5D9M - chain A; structure by X-ray diffraction, 1.90 A resolution.

== Chain A ==
Molecule: B-1,4-endoglucanase
Organism: Prevotella bryantii
UniProt: O06842 (O06842_PREBR); residues 2-353 here correspond to UniProt positions 573-924 (UniProt number = residue number + 571)
Chain sequence (353 residues; each row starts with the number of its first residue):
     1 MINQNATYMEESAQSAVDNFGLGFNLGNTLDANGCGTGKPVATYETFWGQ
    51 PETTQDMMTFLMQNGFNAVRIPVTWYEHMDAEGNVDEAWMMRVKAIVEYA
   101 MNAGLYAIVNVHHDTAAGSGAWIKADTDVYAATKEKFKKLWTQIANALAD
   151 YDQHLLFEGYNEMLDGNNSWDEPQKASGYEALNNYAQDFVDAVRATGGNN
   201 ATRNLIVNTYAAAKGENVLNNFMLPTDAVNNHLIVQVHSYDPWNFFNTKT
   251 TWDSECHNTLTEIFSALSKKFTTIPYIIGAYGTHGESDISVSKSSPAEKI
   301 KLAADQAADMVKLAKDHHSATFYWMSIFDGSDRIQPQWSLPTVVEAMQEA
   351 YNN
Disordered / not traced: 1-6, 353
Differences from the reference sequence: initiating methionine (1); engineered mutation Ala280 (Glu851 in O06842)
Reported in the primary citation:
  - binding site for alpha-D-glucopyranose: His112, His113, Asn161, Tyr240, Asp288, Trp324
  - binding site for beta-D-glucopyranose: Asn28, Phe47, Trp48, Glu162, Trp170, Asp171, Trp243, Asp288
  - binding site for alpha-D-xylopyranose: Ala117, Lys214
  - specificity-determining residues: His113, Asp288
  - catalytic residues: Glu162 (by similarity / conservation)

== Overview ==
From the paper: the catalytic residue Glu162; a binding site for beta-D-glucopyranose at Asn28, Phe47 and
Trp48 among others.
Chain A is B-1,4-endoglucanase (Prevotella bryantii); the structure, Crystal structure of PbGH5A, a glycoside
hydrolase family 5 enzyme from Prevotella bryantii B14, E280A mutant ..., was determined by X-ray diffraction
together with 5D9N, 5D9O, 5D9P and 3VDH from the same study.
